PDB entry 8Y3F | electron microscopy, 4.54 A resolution (low resolution: residue-level contacts below are approximate; hydrogen-bond / salt-bridge calls are withheld) | chains J and N of the 16 polymer chains in the assembly

[Chain J]
Molecule: 250-nt DNA strand
Sequence (250 nucleotides; each row starts with the number of its first residue):
     1 ATCGAGAATCCCGGTGCCGAGGCCGCTCAATTGGTCGTAGACAGCTCTAG
    51 CACCGCTTAAACGCACGTACGCGCTGTCCCCCGCGTTTTAACCGCCAAGG
   101 GGATTACTCCCTAGTCTCCAGGCTCGAGCTCAATTGGTCGTAGACAGCTC
   151 TAGCACCGCTTAAACGCACGTACGCGCTGTCCCCCGCGTTTTAACCGCCA
   201 AGGGGATTACTCCCTAGTCTCCAGGCACGTGTCAGATATATACATCCGAT

[Chain N]
Molecule: Histone H2B type 1-J
Organism: Homo sapiens
Reference sequence: P06899 (H2B1J_HUMAN); residues 0-125 here correspond to UniProt positions 1-126 (UniProt number = residue number + 1)
Chain sequence (129 residues; numbered -3 to 125; the number before each row is that of its first residue; numbers below 1 keep their minus sign (Gly-3 is residue -3)):
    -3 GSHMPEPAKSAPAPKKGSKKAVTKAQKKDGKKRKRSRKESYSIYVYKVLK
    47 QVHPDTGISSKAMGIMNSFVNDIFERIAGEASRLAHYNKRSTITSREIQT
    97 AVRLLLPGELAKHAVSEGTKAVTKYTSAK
Not modelled in the structure: -3 to 31, 124-125
Differences from the reference sequence: expression tag (-3 to -1)
Swiss-Prot annotation at these positions:
  - modified residue: Pro1 (N-acetylproline), Glu2 (ADP-ribosyl glutamic acid), Lys5 (N6-(2-hydroxyisobutyryl)lysine), Ser6 (ADP-ribosylserine), Lys11 (N6-(beta-hydroxybutyryl)lysine), Lys12 (N6-(2-hydroxyisobutyryl)lysine), Ser14 (Phosphoserine), Lys15 (N6-acetyllysine), Lys16 (N6-(beta-hydroxybutyryl)lysine), Lys20 (N6-(2-hydroxyisobutyryl)lysine), Lys23 (N6-(2-hydroxyisobutyryl)lysine), Lys24 (N6-(2-hydroxyisobutyryl)lysine), Lys34 (N6-(2-hydroxyisobutyryl)lysine), Glu35 (PolyADP-ribosyl glutamic acid), Ser36 (Phosphoserine), Lys43 (N6-(2-hydroxyisobutyryl)lysine), Lys46 (N6-(2-hydroxyisobutyryl)lysine), Lys57 (N6,N6-dimethyllysine), Arg79 (Dimethylated arginine), Lys85 (N6,N6,N6-trimethyllysine) and 6 more in UniProt
  - glycosylation: Ser112 (O-linked (GlcNAc) serine)
  - cross-link (Glycyl lysine isopeptide (Lys-Gly)): Lys5 (interchain with G-Cter in SUMO2), Lys20 (interchain with G-Cter in SUMO2), Lys34 (interchain with G-Cter in ubiquitin), Lys120 (interchain with G-Cter in ubiquitin)

[Interface between chain J and chain N]
Residue-residue contacts - 12 pairs, chain J then chain N:
  DG21(J) with Ser55(N); Ser56(N)
  DG22(J) with Tyr42(N)
  DC28(J) with Arg33(N)
  DA29(J) with Arg33(N)
  DA30(J) with Glu35(N)
  DG40(J) with Ser87(N); Thr88(N)
  DA41(J) with Arg86(N); Ser87(N); Thr88(N)
  DC42(J) with Arg86(N)
Also at the interface, not in a pair above, chain N (11 interface residues in all): Gly53, Ile54, Lys85

[Overview]
8 residues of chain J face 11 of chain N across their interface.
Chain J is a 250-nt DNA strand and chain N is Histone H2B type 1-J (Homo sapiens); the structure, Cryo-EM
structure of the overlapping di-nucleosome (intermediate form1), was determined by electron microscopy,
deposited together with 8Y3C, 8Y3D and 8Y3E.
